Entry 5SBB (X-ray diffraction, 2.25 A resolution); this record covers chains D and E of the 6 polymer chains in the assembly.

Chain D:
Molecule: Tubulin beta-2B chain
Organism: Bos taurus
UniProtKB: Q6B856 (TBB2B_BOVIN); the author numbering skips numbers that UniProt does not, so the offset changes along the chain: 1-42 = UniProt 1-42; 45-360 = UniProt 43-358; 369-455 = UniProt 359-445
Sequence (445 residues; each row starts with the number of its first residue; note: 10 numbers in that range are skipped by the numbering (no residue carries them; nothing is unmodelled there)):
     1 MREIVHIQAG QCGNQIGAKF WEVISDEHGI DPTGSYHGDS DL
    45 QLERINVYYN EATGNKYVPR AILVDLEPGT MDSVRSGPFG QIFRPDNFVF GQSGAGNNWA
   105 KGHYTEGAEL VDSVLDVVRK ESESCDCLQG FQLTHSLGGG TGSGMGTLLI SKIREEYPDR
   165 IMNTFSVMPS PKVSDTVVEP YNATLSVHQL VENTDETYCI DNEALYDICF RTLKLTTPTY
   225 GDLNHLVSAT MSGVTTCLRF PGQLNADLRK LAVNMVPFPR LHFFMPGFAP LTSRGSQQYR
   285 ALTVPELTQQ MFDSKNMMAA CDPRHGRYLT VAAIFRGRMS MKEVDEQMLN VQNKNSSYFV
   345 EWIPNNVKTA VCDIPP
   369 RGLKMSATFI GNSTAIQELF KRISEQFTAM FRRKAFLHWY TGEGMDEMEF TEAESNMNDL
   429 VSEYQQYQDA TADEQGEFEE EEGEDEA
Disordered / not traced: 281-285, 442-455
UniProt features mapped onto this chain:
  - motif: M1 to I4 (MREI motif)
  - binding site (GTP): Q11, E71, S140, G144, T145, G146, N206, N228
  - binding site (Mg(2+)): E71
  - modified residue: S40 (Phosphoserine), T57 (Phosphothreonine), K60 (N6-acetyllysine), S174 (Phosphoserine), T287 (Phosphothreonine), T292 (Phosphothreonine), R320 (Omega-N-methylarginine), E448 (5-glutamyl polyglutamate)
  - cross-link (Glycyl lysine isopeptide (Lys-Gly)): K60 (interchain with G-Cter in ubiquitin), K326 (interchain with G-Cter in ubiquitin)
Ion coordination: Mg2+: Q11 (together with GDP)
Residues lining bound ligands:
  - 5JH ((1R,2R,3S,5S,6S,16E,18E,20R,21S)-11-chloro-21-hydroxy-12,20-dimethoxy-2,5,9,16-tetramethyl-8,23-dioxo-4,24-dioxa-9,22-diazatetracyclo[19.3.1.1~10,14~.0~3,5~]hexacosa-10(26),11,13,16,18-pentaen-6-yl heptanoate): A99, G100, N101, N102, K105, D179, T180, V181, V182, F404, W407, Y408
  - GDP (guanosine-5'-diphosphate): G10, Q11, C12, Q15, I16, A99, N101, S140, G142, G143, G144, T145, G146, V171, P173, V177, S178, E183, N206, L209, Y224, L227, N228, V231
What the authors report for this chain:
  - binding site for 5JH: G100, N102, K105, V181

Chain E:
Molecule: Stathmin-4
Organism: Rattus norvegicus
UniProtKB: P63043 (STMN4_RAT); residues 5-145 here correspond to UniProt positions 49-189 (UniProt number = residue number + 44)
Sequence (143 residues; row label = number of the first residue in the row):
     3 MADMEVIELN KCTSGQSFEV ILKPPSFDGV PEFNASLPRR RDPSLEEIQK KLEAAEERRK
    63 YQEAELLKHL AEKREHEREV IQKAIEENNN FIKMAKEKLA QKMESNKENR EAHLAAMLER
   123 LQEKDKHAEE VRKNKELKEE ASR
Disordered / not traced: 3-5, 29-43, 141-145
Construct notes: initiating methionine (3); expression tag (4)
UniProt features mapped onto this chain:
  - modified residue: S46 (Phosphoserine)

Chain D / chain E interface:
Residue-residue contacts - 26 pairs, chain D then chain E:
  Y108(D) - H129(E)  hydrogen bond
  Y108(D) - A130(E)  hydrophobic
  Y108(D) - V133(E)  hydrophobic
  Y108(D) - R134(E)  hydrogen bond (backbone-side chain)
  T109(D) - K137(E)
  A112(D) - R134(E)
  K156(D) - D127(E)  salt bridge
  R158(D) - L123(E)
  E159(D) - L120(E)
  E159(D) - L123(E)
  E159(D) - Q124(E)  hydrogen bond (side chain-backbone)
  E159(D) - D127(E)
  P162(D) - M119(E)
  Q193(D) - K126(E)  hydrogen bond
  N197(D) - L123(E)
  N197(D) - K126(E)
  T409(D) - K140(E)  hydrogen bond (backbone-side chain)
  G410(D) - K137(E)
  G410(D) - K140(E)
  E411(D) - V133(E)
  E411(D) - K137(E)  salt bridge
  G412(D) - V133(E)
  G412(D) - N136(E)
  G412(D) - K137(E)
  M413(D) - V133(E)
  E417(D) - H129(E)  salt bridge
Other interface residues (no listed pair), chain D (17 interface residues in all): S155, D163
Other interface residues (no listed pair), chain E (15 interface residues in all): R112, L116

In short:
17 residues of chain D face 15 of chain E across their interface, with 5 hydrogen bonds and 3 salt bridges.
Polar contacts include K156(D)-D127(E), E411(D)-K137(E) and E417(D)-H129(E). Chain D binds GDP and compound
5JH. The paper reports a binding site for 5JH at G100(D), N102(D) and K105(D) among others.
Chain D is Tubulin beta-2B chain (Bos taurus) and chain E is Stathmin-4 (Rattus norvegicus); the structure,
Tubulin-maytansinoid-4c-complex, was determined by X-ray diffraction (same publication as 5SB8, 5SB9, 5SBA,
5SBC, 5SBD and 5SBE).
